PDB entry 7XR2 | electron microscopy, 3.10 A resolution | chains A and i of the 17 polymer chains in the assembly

[Chain A]
Molecule: VP3
Organism: Scylla serrata reovirus SZ-2007
Reference sequence: E9LEU6 (E9LEU6_9REOV); residues 1-854 here = UniProt positions 1-854
Sequence (854 residues; numbered 1 to 854; the number before each row is that of its first residue):
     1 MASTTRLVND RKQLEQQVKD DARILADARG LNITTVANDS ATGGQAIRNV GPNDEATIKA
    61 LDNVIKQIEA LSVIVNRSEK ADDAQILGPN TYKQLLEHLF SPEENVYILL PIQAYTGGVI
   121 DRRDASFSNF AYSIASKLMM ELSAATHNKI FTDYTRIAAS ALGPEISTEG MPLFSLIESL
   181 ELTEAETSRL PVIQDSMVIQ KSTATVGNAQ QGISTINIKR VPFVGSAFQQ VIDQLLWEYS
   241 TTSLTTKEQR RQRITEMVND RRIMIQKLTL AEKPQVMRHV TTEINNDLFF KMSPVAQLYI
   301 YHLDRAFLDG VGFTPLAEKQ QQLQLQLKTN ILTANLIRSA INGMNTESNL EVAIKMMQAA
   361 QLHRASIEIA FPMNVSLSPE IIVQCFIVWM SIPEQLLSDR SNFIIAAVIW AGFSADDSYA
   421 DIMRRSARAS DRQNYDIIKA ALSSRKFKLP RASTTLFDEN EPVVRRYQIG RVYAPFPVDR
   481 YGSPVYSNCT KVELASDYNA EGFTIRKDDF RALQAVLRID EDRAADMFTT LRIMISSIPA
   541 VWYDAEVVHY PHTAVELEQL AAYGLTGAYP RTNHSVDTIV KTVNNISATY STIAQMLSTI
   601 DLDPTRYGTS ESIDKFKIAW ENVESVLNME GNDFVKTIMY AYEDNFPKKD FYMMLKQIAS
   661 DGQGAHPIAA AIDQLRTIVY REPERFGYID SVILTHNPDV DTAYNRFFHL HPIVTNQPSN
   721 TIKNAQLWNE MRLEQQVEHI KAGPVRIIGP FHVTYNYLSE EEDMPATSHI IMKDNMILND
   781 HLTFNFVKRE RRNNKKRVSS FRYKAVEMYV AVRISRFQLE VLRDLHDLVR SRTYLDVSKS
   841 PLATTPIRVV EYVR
Unresolved in the structure: 1-60

[Chain i]
Molecule: VP12
Organism: Scylla serrata reovirus SZ-2007
Reference sequence: G9BDA8 (G9BDA8_9REOV); residue numbers follow UniProt; this construct covers 1-274
Sequence (274 residues; each row starts with the number of its first residue):
     1 MNLEINNFAP AISSIGSQLC SLSAQKLLTC RKQYGNGAKS FEEFYAEIGG IIGMMGINSQ
    61 TPSGIREAIY RLYQSAFLFG DIFPESFGIQ NTQNIKPPPG FTAPAKKLEV VLPQGGAFDL
   121 IYNNGEIRVT TTRNVQAGDL VCTVTFPIQG SVIATRNCHV NEIGGQLTTT RPEIIASVPM
   181 PARTVIVASF DAIEIGYGEG DDLFAIGIAI LSNRFNGQIT PMSRHNYMTQ MFANLPANMS
   241 ERDSSAVLHF AQAAPVVLGM MERLTGAPKW VLDY

[Chain A / chain i interface]
Pairs across the interface - 24 pairs, chain A then chain i:
  Pro102(A) - Ile52(i)
  Glu103(A) - Lys26(i)  salt bridge
  Glu103(A) - Ile52(i)
  Glu104(A) - Lys26(i)  salt bridge
  Glu104(A) - Thr29(i)
  Glu104(A) - Gln33(i)
  Asn105(A) - Thr29(i)
  Asn105(A) - Lys32(i)
  Asn105(A) - Gln33(i)
  Thr183(A) - Gln33(i)
  Glu186(A) - Gln33(i)
  Asp699(A) - Gln90(i)
  Val700(A) - Asn91(i)
  Asn705(A) - Gly53(i)
  Arg706(A) - Leu22(i)
  Arg706(A) - Ile52(i)
  Thr715(A) - Asn91(i)
  Thr715(A) - Gln93(i)  hydrogen bond (backbone-side chain)
  Gln717(A) - Gln93(i)
  Arg789(A) - Ile52(i)
  Asn794(A) - Ile52(i)
  Lys795(A) - Ile52(i)
  Lys795(A) - Gln60(i)
  Asp824(A) - Lys32(i)  salt bridge
Also at the interface, not in a pair above, chain A (20 interface residues in all): Ala185, Thr702, Arg797, Arg823
Also at the interface, not in a pair above, chain i (13 interface residues in all): Gln25, Met55

[Overview]
Chain A and chain i form an interface of 20 and 13 residues respectively, with 1 hydrogen bond and 3 salt
bridges. Polar pairs include Glu103(A)-Lys26(i), Glu104(A)-Lys26(i) and Asp824(A)-Lys32(i).
Here chain A is VP3 and chain i is VP12, both from Scylla serrata reovirus SZ-2007. Entry 7XR2 (3.1 Angstrom
cryoEM icosahedral reconstruction of mud crab reovirus) was determined by electron microscopy (same
publication as 7XR3).
